PDB entry 7Y3G | electron microscopy, 2.77 A resolution | chains B and G of the 5 polymer chains in the assembly

[Chain B]
Name: Guanine nucleotide-binding protein G(I)/G(S)/G(T) subunit beta-1
Organism: Homo sapiens
Reference sequence: P62873 (GBB1_HUMAN); residues 1-340 here = UniProt positions 1-340
Amino-acid sequence (340 residues; each row starts with the number of its first residue):
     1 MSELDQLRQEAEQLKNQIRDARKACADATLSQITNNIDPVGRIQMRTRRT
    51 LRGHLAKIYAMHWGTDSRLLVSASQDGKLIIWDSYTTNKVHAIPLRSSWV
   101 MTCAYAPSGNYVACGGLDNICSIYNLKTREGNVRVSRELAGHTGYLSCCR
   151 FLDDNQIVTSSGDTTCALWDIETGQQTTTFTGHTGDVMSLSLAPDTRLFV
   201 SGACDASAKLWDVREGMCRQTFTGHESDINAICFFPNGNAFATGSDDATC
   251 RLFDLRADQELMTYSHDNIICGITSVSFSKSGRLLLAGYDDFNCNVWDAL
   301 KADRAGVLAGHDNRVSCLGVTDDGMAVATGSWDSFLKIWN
Disordered / not traced: 1-2
Swiss-Prot annotation at these positions:
  - modified residue: Ser2 (N-acetylserine), His266 (Phosphohistidine)

[Chain G]
Name: Guanine nucleotide-binding protein G(I)/G(S)/G(O) subunit gamma-2
Organism: Homo sapiens
Reference sequence: P59768 (GBG2_HUMAN); residue numbers follow UniProt; this construct covers 1-71
Amino-acid sequence (71 residues; numbered 1 to 71; the number before each row is that of its first residue):
     1 MASNNTASIAQARKLVEQLKMEANIDRIKVSKAAADLMAYCEAHAKEDPL
    51 LTPVPASENPFREKKFFCAIL
Disordered / not traced: 1-5, 63-71
Swiss-Prot annotation at these positions:
  - modified residue: Ala2 (N-acetylalanine), Cys68 (Cysteine methyl ester)
  - lipidation: Cys68 (S-geranylgeranyl cysteine)

[How chain B and chain G interact]
Pairs across the interface (57; chain B residue first):
  Leu4(B) - Ala12(G)  hydrophobic
  Leu7(B) - Ala12(G)  hydrophobic
  Leu7(B) - Arg13(G)
  Leu7(B) - Val16(G)
  Glu10(B) - Val16(G)
  Ala11(B) - Leu15(G)  hydrophobic
  Ala11(B) - Leu19(G)
  Lys15(B) - Leu19(G)
  Ala21(B) - Arg27(G)
  Cys25(B) - Ile28(G)
  Cys25(B) - Lys29(G)
  Cys25(B) - Val30(G)  hydrogen bond (backbone-backbone)
  Asp27(B) - Lys29(G)
  Asp27(B) - Ser31(G)  hydrogen bond
  Ala28(B) - Val30(G)
  Leu30(B) - Ala34(G)  hydrophobic
  Ile33(B) - Ser31(G)
  Ile33(B) - Ala34(G)  hydrophobic
  Thr34(B) - Met38(G)
  Ile37(B) - Met38(G)  hydrophobic
  Arg48(B) - Arg62(G)
  Arg49(B) - Phe61(G)
  Tyr85(B) - Pro60(G)
  Cys218(B) - Gln18(G)  hydrogen bond (backbone-side chain)
  Cys218(B) - Met21(G)
  Cys218(B) - Glu22(G)
  Arg219(B) - Glu22(G)
  Gln220(B) - Glu22(G)
  Thr221(B) - Glu22(G)  hydrogen bond
  Phe235(B) - Cys41(G)  hydrophobic
  Pro236(B) - Tyr40(G)
  Asp254(B) - Ala33(G)
  Arg256(B) - Arg27(G)
  Arg256(B) - Ile28(G)  hydrogen bond (backbone-backbone)
  Arg256(B) - Asp36(G)  salt bridge
  Ala257(B) - Ile28(G)
  Asp258(B) - Ile25(G)
  Gln259(B) - Val30(G)
  Leu261(B) - Val30(G)  hydrophobic
  Ser279(B) - Asp48(G)
  Lys280(B) - Glu47(G)
  Lys280(B) - Asp48(G)
  Ser281(B) - Tyr40(G)
  Ser281(B) - Cys41(G)
  Ser281(B) - His44(G)
  Ser281(B) - Asp48(G)  hydrogen bond
  Ser281(B) - Leu51(G)
  Gly282(B) - Cys41(G)
  Arg283(B) - Leu51(G)
  Asp323(B) - Pro49(G)
  Gly324(B) - Pro49(G)
  Gly324(B) - Leu50(G)
  Met325(B) - Pro49(G)  hydrophobic
  Met325(B) - Phe61(G)
  Ala326(B) - Phe61(G)  hydrophobic
  Asn340(B) - Asn59(G)  hydrogen bond
  Asn340(B) - Phe61(G)
Also at the interface, not in a pair above, chain B (49 interface residues in all): Leu14, Ile18, Arg22, Ala26, Ser84, Asn237, Leu252, Leu284, Leu300, Val327, Ile338
Also at the interface, not in a pair above, chain G (36 interface residues in all): Ser8, Ile9, Lys20, Ala23, Asp26, Leu37

[Overview]
49 residues of chain B and 36 residues of chain G are in contact, with 7 hydrogen bonds and 1 salt bridge.
Polar pairs include Arg256(B)-Asp36(G), Asp27(B)-Ser31(G) and Cys218(B)-Gln18(G).
Here chain B is Guanine nucleotide-binding protein G(I)/G(S)/G(T) subunit beta-1 and chain G is Guanine
nucleotide-binding protein G(I)/G(S)/G(O) subunit gamma-2, both from Homo sapiens. Entry 7Y3G (Cryo-EM
structure of a class A orphan GPCR) was determined by electron microscopy.
